8ASI - chains B and F of the 8 polymer chains in the assembly; structure by electron microscopy, 2.90 A resolution.

== Chain B (and F) ==
Molecule: Cytochrome b
From: Cereibacter sphaeroides 2.4.1
Notes: chain F of this document is another copy of the same molecule, construct and numbering; everything in this record applies to it too
UniProtKB: Q3IY10 (Q3IY10_CERS4); residue numbers follow UniProt; this construct covers 1-445
Sequence (445 residues; each row starts with the number of its first residue):
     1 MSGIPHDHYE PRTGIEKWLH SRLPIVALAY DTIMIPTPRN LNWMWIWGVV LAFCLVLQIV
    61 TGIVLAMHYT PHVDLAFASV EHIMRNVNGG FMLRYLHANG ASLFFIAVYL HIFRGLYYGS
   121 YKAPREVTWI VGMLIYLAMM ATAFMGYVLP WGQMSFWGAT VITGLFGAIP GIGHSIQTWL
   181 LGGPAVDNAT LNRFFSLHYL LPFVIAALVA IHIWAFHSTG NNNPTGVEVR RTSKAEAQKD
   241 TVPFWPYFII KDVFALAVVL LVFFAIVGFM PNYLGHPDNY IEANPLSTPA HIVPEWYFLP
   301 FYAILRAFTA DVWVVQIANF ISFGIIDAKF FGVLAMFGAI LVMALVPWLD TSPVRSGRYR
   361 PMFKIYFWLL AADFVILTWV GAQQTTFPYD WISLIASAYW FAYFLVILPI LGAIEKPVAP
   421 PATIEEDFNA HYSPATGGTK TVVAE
Disordered / not traced: 434-445 (chain F: 433-445)
Bound ions: heme Fe site 1: His97, His198; heme Fe site 2: His111, His212
Small-molecule neighbours:
  - heme (HEM), molecule 1: Trp45, Trp47, Gly48, Val49, Leu51, Ala52, Phe104, Val108, His111, Ile112, Arg114, Ser120, Arg125, Thr128, Trp129, Gly132, Met133, Ile135, Tyr136, Met139, Ile205, Val209, His212, Phe216, Thr219, Gly220, Asn221, Asn222
  - heme (HEM), molecule 2: Leu55, Gln58, Ile59, Gly62, Ile63, Leu65, Ala66, Tyr69, Val80, Arg94, His97, Ala98, Ala101, Phe104, Thr142, Ala143, Gly146, Tyr147, Leu149, Pro150, Phe195, His198, Tyr199, Pro202, Ile205, Tyr297
  - ubiquinone-10 (U10): Ile63, Val64, Met67
From the paper describing this entry:
  - binding site for ubiquinone-10: Ile63, Val64, Met67, Met140, Ala141, Phe144, Met145, Gly158, Val161, Ile162, Trp179, Leu180, Leu197, Pro294, Phe298, Phe301, Tyr302, Leu305, Met336

== Interface between chain B and chain F ==
Contacting residue pairs (56; chain B residue first):
  Arg22(B) - Ala123(F)
  Arg22(B) - Pro124(F)  hydrogen bond (side chain-backbone)
  Arg22(B) - Glu126(F)  salt bridge
  Arg22(B) - Val127(F)
  Arg22(B) - Ser218(F)
  Leu23(B) - Val127(F)  hydrophobic
  Leu23(B) - Trp214(F)  hydrophobic
  Leu23(B) - Ala215(F)
  Pro24(B) - Trp214(F)
  Pro24(B) - Ser218(F)
  Ile25(B) - Trp214(F)  hydrophobic
  Leu28(B) - Trp214(F)  hydrophobic
  Ile63(B) - Ser196(F)  hydrogen bond (backbone-side chain)
  Ile63(B) - Leu200(F)  hydrophobic
  Ala66(B) - Asn192(F)
  Ala66(B) - Ser196(F)
  Met67(B) - Asn192(F)  hydrogen bond (backbone-side chain)
  Met67(B) - Arg193(F)
  Met67(B) - Ser196(F)
  Met67(B) - Leu197(F)  hydrophobic
  His68(B) - Asn192(F)  hydrogen bond (backbone-side chain)
  Tyr69(B) - Asn192(F)  hydrogen bond (backbone-side chain)
  Thr70(B) - Asn192(F)
  Pro71(B) - Pro71(F)
  His72(B) - Leu75(F)
  Leu75(B) - His72(F)
  Ala123(B) - Arg22(F)
  Pro124(B) - Arg22(F)  hydrogen bond (backbone-side chain)
  Glu126(B) - Arg22(F)  salt bridge
  Val127(B) - Trp18(F)  hydrophobic
  Val127(B) - Arg22(F)
  Val127(B) - Leu23(F)  hydrophobic
  Asn192(B) - Ala66(F)
  Asn192(B) - Met67(F)  hydrogen bond (side chain-backbone)
  Asn192(B) - His68(F)  hydrogen bond (side chain-backbone)
  Asn192(B) - Tyr69(F)  hydrogen bond (side chain-backbone)
  Asn192(B) - Thr70(F)
  Arg193(B) - Met67(F)
  Phe195(B) - Phe195(F)  hydrophobic
  Ser196(B) - Ile63(F)  hydrogen bond (side chain-backbone)
  Ser196(B) - Ala66(F)
  Ser196(B) - Met67(F)
  Ser196(B) - Tyr199(F)  hydrogen bond (backbone-side chain)
  Leu197(B) - Met67(F)  hydrophobic
  Tyr199(B) - Ser196(F)  hydrogen bond (side chain-backbone)
  Tyr199(B) - Tyr199(F)  hydrophobic
  Tyr199(B) - Leu200(F)
  Leu200(B) - Ile63(F)  hydrophobic
  Leu200(B) - Tyr199(F)
  Phe203(B) - Leu200(F)  hydrophobic
  Phe203(B) - Phe203(F)  hydrophobic
  Trp214(B) - Leu23(F)  hydrophobic
  Trp214(B) - Pro24(F)  hydrophobic
  Trp214(B) - Ile25(F)  hydrophobic
  Ser218(B) - Arg22(F)
  Ser218(B) - Pro24(F)
Other interface residues (no listed pair), chain B (32 interface residues in all): Trp18, Ile211, Ala215, Thr219
Other interface residues (no listed pair), chain F (33 interface residues in all): Leu19, Leu28, Ile211, Thr219

== Summary ==
32 residues of chain B and 33 residues of chain F are in contact; the contacts include 12 hydrogen bonds and 2
salt bridges. Polar pairs include Arg22(B)-Glu126(F), Arg22(B)-Pro124(F) and Ile63(B)-Ser196(F). Ligands of
chain B: heme and ubiquinone-10. The paper reports a binding site for ubiquinone-10 at Ile63(B), Val64(B) and
Met67(B) among others.
Both chains are Cytochrome b (Cereibacter sphaeroides 2.4.1). Entry 8ASI (Four subunit cytochrome b-c1 complex
from Rhodobacter sphaeroides in native nanodiscs - consensus refinement in the ...) was determined by electron
microscopy (same publication as 8ASJ).
